6KW5 - chains V and B of the 28 polymer chains in the assembly; structure by electron microscopy, 10.13 A resolution (very low resolution: no residue pairs are listed; an interface is given only as per-side residue counts).

Chain V:
Molecule: Histone H3.2
Organism: Xenopus laevis
UniProt: P84233 (H32_XENLA); residues 0-135 here correspond to UniProt positions 1-136 (UniProt number = residue number + 1)
Chain sequence (136 residues; numbered 0 to 135; the number before each row is that of its first residue; numbering starts at 0):
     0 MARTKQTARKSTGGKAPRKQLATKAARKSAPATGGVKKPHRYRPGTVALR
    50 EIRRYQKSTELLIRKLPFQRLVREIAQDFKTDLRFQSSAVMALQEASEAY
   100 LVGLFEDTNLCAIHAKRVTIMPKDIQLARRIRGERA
Unresolved in the structure: 0-39, 135
UniProt features mapped onto this chain:
  - modified residue: Arg-2 (Asymmetric dimethylarginine), Thr-3 (Phosphothreonine), Lys-4 (Allysine), Gln-5 (5-glutamyl dopamine), Thr-6 (Phosphothreonine), Arg-8 (Citrulline), Lys-9 (N6,N6,N6-trimethyllysine), Ser-10 (ADP-ribosylserine), Thr-11 (Phosphothreonine), Lys-14 (N6-(2-hydroxyisobutyryl)lysine), Arg-17 (Asymmetric dimethylarginine), Lys-18 (N6-(2-hydroxyisobutyryl)lysine), Lys-23 (N6-(2-hydroxyisobutyryl)lysine), Arg-26 (Citrulline), Lys-27 (N6,N6,N6-trimethyllysine), Ser-28 (ADP-ribosylserine), Lys-36 (N6,N6,N6-trimethyllysine), Lys-37 (N6-methyllysine), Tyr-41 (Phosphotyrosine), Lys-56 (N6,N6,N6-trimethyllysine) and 8 more in UniProt
  - lipidation: Cys-110 (S-palmitoyl cysteine)

Chain B:
Molecule: DNA 167
Sequence (167 nucleotides; each row starts with the number of its first residue):
     1 GATGAGAATCCCGGTGCCGAGGCCGCTCAATTGGTCGTAGACAGCTCTAG
    51 CACCGCTTAAACGCACGTACGCGCTGTCCCCCGCGTTTTAACCGCCAAGG
   101 GGATTACTCCCTAGTCTCCAGGCACGTGTCAGATATATACATCCTGAAGC
   151 TTGTCGAGAAGTACTAG
Unresolved in the structure: 1, 148-167

Chain V / chain B interface:
At this resolution (10 A) residue pairs are not listed: 9 residues of chain V and 8 of chain B lie at the interface.

In short:
The interface between chain V and chain B involves 9 residues on one side and 8 on the other.
Chain V is Histone H3.2 (Xenopus laevis) and chain B is DNA 167; the structure, The ClassC RSC-Nucleosome
Complex, was determined by electron microscopy.
